PDB entry 6CP3 | electron microscopy, 3.80 A resolution | chains Z and X of the 27 polymer chains in the assembly

Chain Z:
Molecule: ATP synthase subunit 4, mitochondrial
Source organism: Saccharomyces cerevisiae (strain ATCC 204508 / S288c)
UniProt: P05626 (ATPF_YEAST); residues 1-209 here correspond to UniProt positions 36-244 (UniProt number = residue number + 35)
Amino-acid sequence (209 residues; each row starts with the number of its first residue):
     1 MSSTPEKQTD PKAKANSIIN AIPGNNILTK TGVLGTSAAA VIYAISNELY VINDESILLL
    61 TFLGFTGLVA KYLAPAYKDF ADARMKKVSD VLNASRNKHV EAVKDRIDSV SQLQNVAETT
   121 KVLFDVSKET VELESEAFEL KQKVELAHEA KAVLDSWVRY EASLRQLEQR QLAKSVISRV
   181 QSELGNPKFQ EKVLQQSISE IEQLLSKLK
Disordered / not traced: 1-52, 208-209
Curated features (UniProtKB/Swiss-Prot):
  - modified residue: S109 (Phosphoserine)

Chain X:
Molecule: ATP synthase subunit a
Source organism: Saccharomyces cerevisiae (strain ATCC 204508 / S288c)
UniProt: P00854 (ATP6_YEAST); residues 1-249 here correspond to UniProt positions 11-259 (UniProt number = residue number + 10)
Amino-acid sequence (249 residues; each row starts with the number of its first residue):
     1 SPLDQFEIRT LFGLQSSFID LSCLNLTTFS LYTIIVLLVI TSLYTLTNNN NKIIGSRWLI
    61 SQEAIYDTIM NMTKGQIGGK NWGLYFPMIF TLFMFIFIAN LISMIPYSFA LSAHLVFIIS
   121 LSIVIWLGNT ILGLYKHGWV FFSLFVPAGT PLPLVPLLVI IETLSYFARA ISLGLRLGSN
   181 ILAGHLLMVI LAGLTFNFML INLFTLVFGF VPLAMILAIM MLEFAIGIIQ GYVWAILTAS
   241 YLKDAVYLH
Disordered / not traced: 1-25
Reported in the primary citation:
  - conformationally variable residues: R176
  - contacts within the chain: H185-E223
  - mutagenesis - I161M, S165C, S165T, S165Y, L222F: increased growth (citing earlier work)

Chain Z / chain X interface:
Contacting residue pairs (30):
  D54(Z) with A192(X); G193(X), hydrogen bond (side chain-backbone); F196(X)
  E55(Z) with P106(X); Y107(X)
  S56(Z) with Y107(X), hydrogen bond (backbone-side chain)
  I57(Z) with T195(X); L213(X), hydrophobic
  L58(Z) with P106(X), hydrophobic
  L59(Z) with P106(X); Y107(X), hydrophobic
  L60(Z) with L213(X), hydrophobic
  T61(Z) with L213(X); L217(X)
  F62(Z) with I105(X), hydrophobic; M220(X), hydrophobic
  F65(Z) with L217(X), hydrophobic; M221(X), hydrophobic; F224(X), hydrophobic
  Y77(Z) with R57(X), hydrogen bond (side chain-backbone); S61(X)
  K78(Z) with R57(X)
  A81(Z) with R57(X); I60(X), hydrophobic
  M85(Z) with I54(X); G55(X); S56(X); R57(X); I60(X), hydrophobic
  L92(Z) with I54(X), hydrophobic
Interface residues without a listed pair, chain Z (19 interface residues in all): N53, L68, V88, R96
Interface residues without a listed pair, chain X (22 interface residues in all): I53, S108, M188, I216

In short:
19 residues of chain Z and 22 residues of chain X are in contact; the contacts include 3 hydrogen bonds. Polar
pairs include D54(Z)-G193(X), S56(Z)-Y107(X) and Y77(Z)-R57(X). From the paper: I161M, S165C and S165T of
chain X, among others, increase growth; conformational variability at R176(X); 5 substitutions were tested in
all.
Here chain Z is ATP synthase subunit 4, mitochondrial and chain X is ATP synthase subunit a, both from
Saccharomyces cerevisiae (strain ATCC 204508 / S288c). Entry 6CP3 (Monomer yeast ATP synthase (F1Fo)
reconstituted in nanodisc with inhibitor of oligomycin bound) was determined by electron microscopy (same
publication as 6CP5, 6CP6 and 6CP7).
